Entry 8OVW (electron microscopy, 3.40 A resolution); this record covers chains D and N of the 17 polymer chains in the assembly.

== Chain D ==
Molecule: C0n3 DNA
Sequence (153 nucleotides; each row starts with the number of its first residue):
     2 TTCAATGAAA TATATATTTC TTACTATTTC TTTTTTAACT TTCGGAAATC AAATACACTA
    62 ATATTAAAAC GCGGGGGACA GCGCGTACGT GCGTTTAAGC GGTGCTAGAG CTGTCTACGA
   122 CCAATTGAGC GGCCTCGGCA CCATGTGACT TAT
Disordered / not traced: 2-126, 154

== Chain N ==
Protein: Inner kinetochore subunit CHL4
From: Saccharomyces cerevisiae
UniProtKB: P38907 (CENPN_YEAST); numbering as in UniProt (aligned over 1-458)
Sequence (458 residues; row label = number of the first residue in the row):
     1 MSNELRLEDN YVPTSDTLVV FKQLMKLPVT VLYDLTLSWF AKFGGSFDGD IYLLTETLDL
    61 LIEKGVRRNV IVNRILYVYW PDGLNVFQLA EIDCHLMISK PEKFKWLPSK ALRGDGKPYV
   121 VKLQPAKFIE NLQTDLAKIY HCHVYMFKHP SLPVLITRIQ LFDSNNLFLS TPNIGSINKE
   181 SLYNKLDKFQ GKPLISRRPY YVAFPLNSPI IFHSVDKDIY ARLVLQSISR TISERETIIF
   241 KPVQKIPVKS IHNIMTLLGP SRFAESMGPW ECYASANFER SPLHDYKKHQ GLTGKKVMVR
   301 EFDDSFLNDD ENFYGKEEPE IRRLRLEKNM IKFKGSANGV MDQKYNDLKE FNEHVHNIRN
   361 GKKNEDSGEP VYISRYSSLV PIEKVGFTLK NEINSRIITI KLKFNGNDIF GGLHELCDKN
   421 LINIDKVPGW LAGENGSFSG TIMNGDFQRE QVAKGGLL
Disordered / not traced: 1-3, 166-185, 310-314, 342-373, 452-458
What the authors report for this chain:
  - mutagenesis - D48R/D50R/E56R/E63R: decreased growth

== How chain D and chain N interact ==
Pairs across the interface (4):
  DA129(D) with Arg67(N), hydrogen bond to the phosphate
  DG130(D) with Arg67(N), salt bridge to the phosphate
  DC131(D) with Arg68(N), salt bridge to the phosphate
  DG132(D) with Lys100(N), salt bridge to the phosphate
Also at the interface, not in a pair above, chain N (4 interface residues in all): Met25

== Overview ==
The chain D/chain N interface involves 4 residues from each chain; the contacts include 1 hydrogen bond and 3
salt bridges. Polar contacts include DA129(D)-Arg67(N), DG130(D)-Arg67(N) and DC131(D)-Arg68(N). From the
paper: D48R/D50R/E56R/E63R of chain N reduce growth.
Here chain D is C0n3 DNA and chain N is Inner kinetochore subunit CHL4 (Saccharomyces cerevisiae). Entry 8OVW
(Cryo-EM structure of CBF1-CCAN bound topologically to centromeric DNA) was determined by electron microscopy,
deposited together with 8OVX, 8OW0 and 8OW1.
